1GHA - chains E and G of the 4 polymer chains in the assembly; structure by X-ray diffraction, 2.20 A resolution.

== Chain E ==
Name: Gamma-chymotrypsin A
Source organism: Bos taurus
Notes: EC 3.4.21.1
UniProt: P00766 (CTRA_BOVIN); residues 1-13 here = UniProt positions 1-13
Amino-acid sequence (13 residues; numbered 1 to 13; the number before each row is that of its first residue):
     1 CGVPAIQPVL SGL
Unresolved in the structure: 12-13

== Chain G ==
Name: Gamma-chymotrypsin A
Source organism: Bos taurus
Notes: EC 3.4.21.1
UniProt: P00766 (CTRA_BOVIN); residue numbers follow UniProt; this construct covers 149-245
Amino-acid sequence (97 residues; each row starts with the number of its first residue):
   149 ANTPDRLQQA SLPLLSNTNC KKYWGTKIKD AMICAGASGV SSCMGDSGGP LVCKKNGAWT
   209 LVGIVSWGSS TCSTSTPGVY ARVTALVNWV QQTLAAN
Unresolved in the structure: 149-150
Swiss-Prot annotation at these positions:
  - active site: Ser195 (Charge relay system)
Cystine bridges: Cys168-Cys182, Cys191-Cys220

== How chain E and chain G interact ==
Contacting residue pairs (6):
  Cys1(E) with Ala206(G)
  Gly2(E) with Ala206(G); Trp207(G), hydrogen bond (backbone-backbone)
  Pro4(E) with Trp207(G)
  Val9(E) with Gln157(G), hydrogen bond (backbone-side chain)
  Leu10(E) with Gln157(G)
Also at the interface, not in a pair above, chain E (7 interface residues in all): Val3, Pro8
Also at the interface, not in a pair above, chain G (5 interface residues in all): Ser159, Gly205

== In short ==
7 residues of chain E and 5 residues of chain G are in contact; the contacts include 2 hydrogen bonds. Polar
contacts include Val9(E)-Gln157(G) and Gly2(E)-Trp207(G). From UniProt: active-site residue Ser195(G) on chain
G.
Here chain E is Gamma-chymotrypsin A and chain G is Gamma-chymotrypsin A, both from Bos taurus. Entry 1GHA (A
second active site in chymotrypsin? the X-ray crystal structure of N-acetyl-D-tryptophan bound to
gamma-chymotrypsin) was determined by X-ray diffraction.
